6P1I - chains A and T of the 4 polymer chains in the assembly; structure by X-ray diffraction, 2.74 A resolution.

Chain A:
Name: Reverse transcriptase/ribonuclease H
From: Human immunodeficiency virus type 1 group M subtype B (isolate HXB2)
Notes: EC 2.7.7.49, 2.7.7.7, 3.1.26.13
UniProtKB: P04585 (POL_HV1H2); residues 1-560 here correspond to UniProt positions 588-1147 (UniProt number = residue number + 587)
Chain sequence (560 residues; numbered 1 to 560; the number before each row is that of its first residue):
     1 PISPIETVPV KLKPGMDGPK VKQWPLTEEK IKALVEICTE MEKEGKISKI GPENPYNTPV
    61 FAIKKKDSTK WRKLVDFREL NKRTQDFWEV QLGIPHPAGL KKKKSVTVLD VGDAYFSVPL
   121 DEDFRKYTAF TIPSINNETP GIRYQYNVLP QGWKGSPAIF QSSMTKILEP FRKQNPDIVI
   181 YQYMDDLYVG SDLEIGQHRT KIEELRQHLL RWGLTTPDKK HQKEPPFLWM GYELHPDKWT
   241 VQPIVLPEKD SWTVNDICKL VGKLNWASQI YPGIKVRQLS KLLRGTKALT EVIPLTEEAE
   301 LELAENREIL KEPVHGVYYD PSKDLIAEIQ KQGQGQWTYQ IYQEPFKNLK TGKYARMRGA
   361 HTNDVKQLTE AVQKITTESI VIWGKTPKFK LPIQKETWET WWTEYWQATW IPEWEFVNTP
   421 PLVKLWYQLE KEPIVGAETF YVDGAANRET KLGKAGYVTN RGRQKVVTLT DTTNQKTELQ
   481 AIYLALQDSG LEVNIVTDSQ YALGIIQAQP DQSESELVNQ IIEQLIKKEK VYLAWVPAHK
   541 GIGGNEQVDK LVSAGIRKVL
Disordered / not traced: 136-141, 555-560
Construct notes: engineered mutation Cys258 (Gln845 in P04585), Ser280 (Cys867 in P04585)
UniProt features mapped onto this chain:
  - region: Phe227 to His235 (RT 'primer grip')
  - motif: Trp398 to Trp414 (Tryptophan repeat motif)
  - binding site (Mg(2+)): Asp110, Asp185, Asp186, Asp443, Glu478, Asp498, Asp549
  - site: Trp401 (Essential for RT p66/p51 heterodimerization), Trp414 (Essential for RT p66/p51 heterodimerization), Phe440, Tyr441 (Cleavage), Leu560 (Cleavage)
Metal / ion sites: Mg2+ site 1: Asp110, Val111, Asp185 (together with 2'-deoxycytidine-5'-triphosphate); Mg2+ site 2: Asp443, Glu478, Asp498
Ligand contacts: 2'-deoxycytidine-5'-triphosphate (DCP): Arg72, Asp110, Val111, Gly112, Asp113, Ala114, Tyr115, Gln151, Met184, Asp185, Lys220
What the authors report for this chain:
  - Mg2+ coordination: Asp110, Val111, Asp185
  - binding site for 2'-deoxycytidine-5'-triphosphate: Arg72, Asp113, Ala114, Lys220

Chain T:
Molecule: DNA template 27-mer
Sequence (27 nucleotides; numbered 701 to 727; the number before each row is that of its first residue):
   701 ATGGGCGGCG CCCGAACAGG GACTGTG
Disordered / not traced: 701-702, 726-727

Chain A / chain T interface:
Contacting residue pairs (41; chain A residue first):
  Trp24(A) with DG704(T), base contact
  Leu26(A) with DG704(T), base contact
  Phe61(A) with DG704(T), base contact; DG705(T), sugar contact
  Leu74(A) with DG705(T), base contact
  Val75(A) with DG705(T), sugar contact
  Asp76(A) with DG705(T), sugar contact
  Arg78(A) with DG705(T), phosphate contact; DC706(T), phosphate contact
  Asn81(A) with DC706(T), sugar contact
  Glu89(A) with DG707(T), phosphate contact; DG708(T), phosphate contact
  Gln91(A) with DG708(T), sugar contact
  Leu92(A) with DC709(T), sugar contact
  Ile94(A) with DG708(T), base contact; DC709(T), sugar contact
  Gln151(A) with DG705(T), base contact
  Gly152(A) with DG705(T), base contact; DC706(T), sugar contact
  Lys154(A) with DC706(T), phosphate contact; DG707(T), phosphate contact
  Pro157(A) with DC706(T), base contact; DG707(T), sugar contact
  Tyr183(A) with DG707(T), hydrogen bond to the base; DG708(T), hydrogen bond to the base
  Asn265(A) with DC711(T), sugar contact
  Ser280(A) with DC712(T), sugar contact; DC713(T), phosphate contact
  Lys281(A) with DC713(T), phosphate contact
  Arg284(A) with DC713(T), salt bridge to the phosphate; DG714(T), phosphate contact
  Lys353(A) with DC711(T), phosphate contact; DC712(T), salt bridge to the phosphate
  Ala355(A) with DC712(T), phosphate contact
  Lys374(A) with DC711(T), salt bridge to the phosphate
  Arg448(A) with DC723(T), hydrogen bond to the base
  Asn474(A) with DC723(T), sugar contact
  Gln475(A) with DG721(T), base contact
  Gln500(A) with DG721(T), phosphate contact; DA722(T), phosphate contact
  His539(A) with DC723(T), salt bridge to the phosphate
Other interface residues (no listed pair), chain A (40 interface residues in all): Ala62, Ile63, Gly93, Trp153, Met184, Val276, Leu283, Gly285, Arg356, Ala446, Asp498
Other interface residues (no listed pair), chain T (14 interface residues in all): DT724

Summary:
40 residues of chain A and 14 residues of chain T are in contact; the contacts include 3 hydrogen bonds and 4
salt bridges. Polar pairs include Tyr183(A)-DG707(T), Tyr183(A)-DG708(T) and Arg448(A)-DC723(T). From the
paper: a binding site for 2'-deoxycytidine-5'-triphosphate at Arg72(A), Asp113(A) and Ala114(A) among others;
Mg2+ coordination by Asp110(A), Val111(A) and Asp185(A).
Chain A is Reverse transcriptase/ribonuclease H (Human immunodeficiency virus type 1 group M subtype B
(isolate HXB2)) and chain T is DNA template 27-mer; the structure, Structure of HIV-1 Reverse Transcriptase
(RT) in complex with dsDNA and dCTP, was determined by X-ray diffraction, deposited together with 6OR7, 6OTZ,
6OUN, 6P1X and 6P2G.
